Entry 1ASJ (X-ray diffraction, 2.90 A resolution); this record covers chains 1 and 4 of the 5 polymer chains in the assembly.

Chain 1:
Protein: P1/mahoney poliovirus
Organism: Human poliovirus 1
Notes: fragment: virus protomer
UniProtKB: P03300 (POLH_POL1M); residues 1-302 here correspond to UniProt positions 579-880 (UniProt number = residue number + 578)
Sequence (302 residues; numbered 1 to 302; the number before each row is that of its first residue):
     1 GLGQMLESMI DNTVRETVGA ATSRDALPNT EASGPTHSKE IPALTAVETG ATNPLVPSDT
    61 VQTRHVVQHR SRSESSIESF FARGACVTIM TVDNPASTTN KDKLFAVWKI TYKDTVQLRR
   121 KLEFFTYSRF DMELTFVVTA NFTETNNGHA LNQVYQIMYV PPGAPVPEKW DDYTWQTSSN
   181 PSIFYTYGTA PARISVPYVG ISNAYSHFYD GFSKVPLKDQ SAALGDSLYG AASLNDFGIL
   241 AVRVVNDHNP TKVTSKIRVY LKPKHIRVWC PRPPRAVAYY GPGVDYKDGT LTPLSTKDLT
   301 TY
Disordered / not traced: 1-19
Small-molecule neighbours: sphingosine (SPH): I110, Y112, F130, M132, L134, I157, Y159, P181, I183, I194, V196, V199, Y205, S206, H207, D236, F237, L240

Chain 4:
Protein: P1/mahoney poliovirus
Organism: Human poliovirus 1
Notes: fragment: virus protomer
UniProtKB: P03299 (POLG_POL1M); residues 2-69 here correspond to UniProt positions 1-68 (UniProt number = residue number - 1)
Sequence (68 residues; numbered 2 to 69; the number before each row is that of its first residue):
     2 GAQVSSQKVG AHENSNRAYG GSTINYTTIN YYRDSASNAA SKQDFSQDPS KFTEPIKDVL
    62 IKTAPMLN
Disordered / not traced: 15-22

Chain 1 / chain 4 interface:
Residue-residue contacts (46):
  A20(1) with F46(4)
  A21(1) with F46(4); S47(4), hydrogen bond (backbone-backbone)
  T22(1) with D45(4); F46(4); S47(4)
  S23(1) with D45(4), hydrogen bond (backbone-backbone); S47(4)
  R24(1) with S7(4), hydrogen bond (side chain-backbone); Q8(4); K9(4), hydrogen bond (backbone-side chain)
  E40(1) with T64(4)
  I41(1) with K63(4); T64(4), hydrogen bond (backbone-backbone); P66(4), hydrophobic
  P42(1) with K63(4)
  T45(1) with M67(4)
  A46(1) with M67(4); L68(4), hydrophobic
  T49(1) with I57(4); M67(4)
  A51(1) with T54(4)
  T52(1) with T54(4), hydrogen bond (backbone-backbone)
  P54(1) with E55(4); L61(4); K63(4)
  L55(1) with K63(4)
  V56(1) with K63(4)
  D59(1) with K63(4), salt bridge
  S71(1) with K9(4), hydrogen bond
  E78(1) with A41(4); K43(4); D45(4)
  D131(1) with S36(4); A37(4)
  S195(1) with A37(4), hydrogen bond (side chain-backbone); S38(4)
  P197(1) with A37(4), hydrophobic
  K264(1) with A37(4), hydrogen bond (side chain-backbone); S38(4); N39(4), hydrogen bond (side chain-backbone)
  H265(1) with S36(4); N39(4), hydrogen bond (side chain-backbone); A40(4), hydrogen bond (side chain-backbone); A41(4)
  P271(1) with F53(4)
Also at the interface, not in a pair above, chain 1 (31 interface residues in all): K39, G50, N53, S76, A82, V196
Also at the interface, not in a pair above, chain 4 (25 interface residues in all): P56, A65

Summary:
31 residues of chain 1 face 25 of chain 4 across their interface, with 12 hydrogen bonds and 1 salt bridge.
Polar pairs include D59(1)-K63(4), R24(1)-S7(4) and R24(1)-K9(4). Chain 1 binds sphingosine.
Chain 1 is P1/mahoney poliovirus and chain 4 is P1/mahoney poliovirus, both from Human poliovirus 1; the
structure, P1/mahoney poliovirus, at cryogenic temperature, was determined by X-ray diffraction together with
1AR6, 1AR7, 1AR8, 1AR9 and 1AL2 from the same study.
